PDB entry 7VAT | electron microscopy, 3.20 A resolution | chains D and G of the 12 polymer chains in the assembly

Chain D:
Molecule: V-type ATP synthase beta chain
Source organism: Thermus thermophilus HB8
UniProt: Q56404 (VATB_THET8); residue numbers follow UniProt; this construct covers 1-478
Sequence (478 residues; each row starts with the number of its first residue):
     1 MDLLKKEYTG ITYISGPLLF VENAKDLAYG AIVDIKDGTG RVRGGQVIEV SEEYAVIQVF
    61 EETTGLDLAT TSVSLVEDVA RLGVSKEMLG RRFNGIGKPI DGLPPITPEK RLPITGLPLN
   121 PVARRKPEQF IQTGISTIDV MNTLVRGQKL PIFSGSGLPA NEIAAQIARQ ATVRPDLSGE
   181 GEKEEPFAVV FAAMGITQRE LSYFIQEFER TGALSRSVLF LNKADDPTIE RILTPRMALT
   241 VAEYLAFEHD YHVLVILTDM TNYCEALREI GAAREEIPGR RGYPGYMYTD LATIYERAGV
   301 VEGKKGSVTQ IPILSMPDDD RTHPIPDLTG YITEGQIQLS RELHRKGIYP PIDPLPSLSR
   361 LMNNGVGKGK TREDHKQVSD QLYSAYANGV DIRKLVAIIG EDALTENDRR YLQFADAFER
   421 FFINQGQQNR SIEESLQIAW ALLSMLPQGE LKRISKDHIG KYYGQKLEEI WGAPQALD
Unresolved in the structure: 1-4, 475-478

Chain G:
Molecule: V-type ATP synthase subunit D
Source organism: Thermus thermophilus HB8
UniProt: O87880 (VATD_THET8); residues 1-223 here = UniProt positions 1-223
Sequence (223 residues; each row starts with the number of its first residue):
     1 MSQVSPTRMN LLQRRGQLRL AQKGVDLLKK KRDALVAEFF GLVREAMEAR KALDQAAKEA
    61 YAALLLAQAF DGPEVVAGAA LGVPPLEGVE AEVENVWGSK VPRLKATFPD GALLSPVGTP
   121 AYTLEASRAF RRYAEALIRV ANTETRLKKI GEEIKKTTRR VNALEQVVIP GIRAQIRFIQ
   181 QVLEQRERED TFRLKRIKGK IEAREAEEEG GRPNPQVEIG AGL
Unresolved in the structure: 1-3, 210-223

How chain D and chain G interact:
Residue-residue contacts (13):
  Glu-275(D) with Lys-198(G), hydrogen bond (backbone-side chain); Ile-201(G)
  Pro-278(D) with Leu-194(G)
  Arg-281(D) with Arg-8(G); Glu-187(G), hydrogen bond (backbone-side chain)
  Asp-318(D) with Leu-12(G)
  Asp-320(D) with Leu-12(G)
  Thr-322(D) with Arg-15(G), hydrogen bond
  Asp-391(D) with Lys-30(G), salt bridge
  Lys-394(D) with Lys-23(G); Leu-27(G)
  Leu-395(D) with Leu-27(G), hydrophobic
  Ile-398(D) with Leu-27(G), hydrophobic
Also at the interface, not in a pair above, chain D (14 interface residues in all): Ile-277, Gly-279, Arg-280, Ile-399
Also at the interface, not in a pair above, chain G (14 interface residues in all): Lys-31, Trp-97, Thr-191, Lys-195

In short:
The chain D/chain G interface involves 14 residues from each chain; the contacts include 3 hydrogen bonds and
1 salt bridge. Polar contacts include Asp-391(D)/Lys-30(G), Glu-275(D)/Lys-198(G) and Arg-281(D)/Glu-187(G).
Here chain D is V-type ATP synthase beta chain and chain G is V-type ATP synthase subunit D, both from Thermus
thermophilus HB8. Entry 7VAT (V1EG of V/A-ATPase from Thermus thermophilus at low ATP concentration, state2-1)
was determined by electron microscopy (same publication as 7VAI, 7VAJ, 7VAK, 7VAL, 7VAM, 7VAN and 11 further
entries).
